PDB entry 6HIT | X-ray diffraction, 2.50 A resolution | chains B and C of the 4 polymer chains in the assembly

# Chain B
Protein: Hemoglobin beta 4 chain
Organism: Gadus morhua
UniProt: B3F9D7 (B3F9D7_GADMO); numbering as in UniProt (aligned over 2-146)
Sequence (145 residues; each row starts with the number of its first residue):
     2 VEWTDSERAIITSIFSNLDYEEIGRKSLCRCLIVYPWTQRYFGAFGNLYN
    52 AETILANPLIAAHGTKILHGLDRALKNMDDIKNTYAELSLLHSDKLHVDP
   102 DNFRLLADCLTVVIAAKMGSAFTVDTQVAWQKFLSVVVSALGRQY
Construct notes: conflict Ala45 (Gly in B3F9D7), Ala57 (Cys in B3F9D7), Ser121 (Pro in B3F9D7)
Ion coordination: heme Fe near His93 (its only coordinating residue here)
Ligand contacts: heme (HEM): Thr39, Tyr42, Phe43, Phe46, His64, Lys67, Ile68, Gly71, Leu72, Leu89, Leu92, His93, Leu97, Val99, Asn103, Phe104, Leu107, Val138, Leu142
Reported in the primary citation:
  - heme coordination: His93
  - binding site for heme: His64

# Chain C
Protein: Hemoglobin alpha 2 chain
Organism: Gadus morhua
UniProt: B3F9D9 (B3F9D9_GADMO); numbering as in UniProt (aligned over 2-143)
Sequence (143 residues; numbered 1 to 143; the number before each row is that of its first residue):
     1 XSLSSKQKATVKDFFSKMSTRSDDIGAEALSRLVAVYPQTKSYFSHWKDA
    51 SPGSAPVRKHGITIMGGVYDAVGKIDDLKGGLLSLSELHAFMLRVDPVNF
   101 KLLAHCMLVCMSMIFPEEFTPQVHVAVDKFLAQLALALAEKYR
Construct notes: acetylation (1)
Modified positions: ACE (acetyl group) at position 1
Ion coordination: heme Fe near His89 (its only coordinating residue here)
Ligand contacts: heme (HEM): Leu33, Thr40, Tyr43, Phe44, His46, Trp47, His60, Thr63, Ile64, Gly67, Val68, Leu85, Leu88, His89, Leu93, Val95, Asn99, Phe100, Leu103, Leu134, Leu138
Reported in the primary citation:
  - binding site for heme: His60

# How chain B and chain C interact
Residue-residue contacts - 20 pairs, chain B then chain C:
  Val35(B) with Arg143(C), hydrogen bond (backbone-side chain)
  Tyr36(B) with Arg143(C)
  Pro37(B) with Arg94(C), hydrogen bond (backbone-side chain); Tyr142(C); Arg143(C)
  Trp38(B) with Arg94(C); Asp96(C); Pro97(C); Tyr142(C), hydrophobic; Arg143(C)
  Gln40(B) with Arg94(C), hydrogen bond
  Arg41(B) with Ser42(C), hydrogen bond; Tyr43(C); Leu93(C); Arg94(C)
  Tyr42(B) with Asp96(C)
  His98(B) with Ser42(C)
  Asp100(B) with Gln39(C), hydrogen bond; Val98(C)
  Asn103(B) with Asp96(C), hydrogen bond
Other interface residues (no listed pair), chain B (11 interface residues in all): Asp102

# Summary
11 residues of chain B and 10 residues of chain C are in contact; the contacts include 6 hydrogen bonds. Among
the polar pairs are Val35(B)-Arg143(C), Pro37(B)-Arg94(C) and Gln40(B)-Arg94(C). Bound to chain B: heme. Chain
C binds heme. The paper reports a binding site for heme at His64(B) and His60(C); heme coordination by
His93(B).
Here chain B is Hemoglobin beta 4 chain and chain C is Hemoglobin alpha 2 chain, both from Gadus morhua. Entry
6HIT (The crystal structure of haemoglobin from Atlantic cod) was determined by X-ray diffraction.
